6ZWC - chains B and F of the 3 polymer chains in the assembly; structure by X-ray diffraction, 2.04 A resolution.

== Chain B ==
Molecule: Tubulin beta-2B chain
Organism: Bos taurus
Reference sequence: Q6B856 (TBB2B_BOVIN); the author numbering skips numbers that UniProt does not, so the offset changes along the chain: 1-42 = UniProt 1-42; 45-360 = UniProt 43-358; 369-455 = UniProt 359-445
Sequence (445 residues; each row starts with the number of its first residue; note: 10 numbers in that range are skipped by the numbering (no residue carries them; nothing is unmodelled there)):
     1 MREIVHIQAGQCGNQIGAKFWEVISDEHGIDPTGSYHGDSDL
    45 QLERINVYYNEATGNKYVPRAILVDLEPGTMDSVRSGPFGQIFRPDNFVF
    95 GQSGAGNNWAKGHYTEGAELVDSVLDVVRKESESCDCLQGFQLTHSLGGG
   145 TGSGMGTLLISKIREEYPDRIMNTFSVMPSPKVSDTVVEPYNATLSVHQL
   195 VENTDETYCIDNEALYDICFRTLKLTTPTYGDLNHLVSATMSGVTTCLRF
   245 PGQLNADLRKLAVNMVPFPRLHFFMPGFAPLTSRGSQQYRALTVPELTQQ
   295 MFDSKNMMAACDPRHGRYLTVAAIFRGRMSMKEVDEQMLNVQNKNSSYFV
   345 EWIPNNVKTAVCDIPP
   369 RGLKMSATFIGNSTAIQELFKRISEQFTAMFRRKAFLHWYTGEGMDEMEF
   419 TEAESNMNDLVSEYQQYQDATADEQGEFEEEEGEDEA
Disordered / not traced: 442-455
Small-molecule neighbours:
  - GDP (guanosine-5'-diphosphate): Gly-10, Gln-11, Cys-12, Gln-15, Ile-16, Asp-69, Ala-99, Asn-101, Ser-140, Gly-142, Gly-143, Gly-144, Thr-145, Gly-146, Val-171, Pro-173, Val-177, Glu-183, Asn-206, Leu-209, Tyr-224, Leu-227, Asn-228, Val-231
  - QRQ (2-[2-(3,4,5-trimethoxyphenyl)ethyl]-1,3-benzothiazole): Val-238, Cys-241, Leu-242, Leu-248, Ala-250, Asp-251, Lys-254, Leu-255, Asn-258, Met-259, Thr-314, Val-315, Ala-316, Ala-317, Ile-318, Asn-349, Asn-350, Val-351, Lys-352, Thr-353, Ala-354, Ile-378
Swiss-Prot annotation at these positions:
  - motif: Met-1 to Ile-4 (MREI motif)
  - binding site (GTP): Gln-11, Glu-71, Ser-140, Gly-144, Thr-145, Gly-146, Asn-206, Asn-228
  - binding site (Mg(2+)): Glu-71
  - modified residue: Ser-40 (Phosphoserine), Thr-57 (Phosphothreonine), Lys-60 (N6-acetyllysine), Ser-174 (Phosphoserine), Thr-287 (Phosphothreonine), Thr-292 (Phosphothreonine), Arg-320 (Omega-N-methylarginine), Glu-448 (5-glutamyl polyglutamate)
  - cross-link (Glycyl lysine isopeptide (Lys-Gly)): Lys-60 (interchain with G-Cter in ubiquitin), Lys-326 (interchain with G-Cter in ubiquitin)

== Chain F ==
Molecule: Designed Ankyrin Repeat Protein (DARPIN) D1
Organism: synthetic construct
Notes: antibody fragment or engineered binder
Sequence (169 residues; numbered 1 to 169; the number before each row is that of its first residue):
     1 MRGSHHHHHHGSDLGKKLLEAARAGQDDEVRILMANGADVNATDASGLTP
    51 LHLAATYGHLEIVEVLLKHGADVNAIDIMGSTPLHLAALIGHLEIVEVLL
   101 KHGADVNAVDTWGDTPLHLAAIMGHLEIVEVLLKHGADVNAQDKFGKTAF
   151 DISIDNGNEDLAEILQKLN
Disordered / not traced: 1-12, 168-169

== Chain B / chain F interface ==
Contacting residue pairs (31):
  Pro-175(B) with Met-123(F)
  Lys-176(B) with Asn-158(F); Asp-160(F), salt bridge
  Val-181(B) with Ile-90(F); Met-123(F), hydrophobic; His-125(F)
  Arg-215(B) with Glu-159(F), salt bridge; Asp-160(F), salt bridge; Glu-163(F), salt bridge
  Arg-390(B) with Asn-156(F)
  Glu-393(B) with Ile-122(F); Ile-152(F); Asn-156(F)
  Gln-394(B) with Ile-122(F); Met-123(F)
  Ala-397(B) with Leu-89(F)
  Met-398(B) with Leu-89(F), hydrophobic; Ile-90(F), hydrophobic
  Arg-400(B) with Trp-112(F); Asp-114(F), salt bridge; Lys-144(F)
  Arg-401(B) with Leu-86(F); Asp-110(F), salt bridge; Trp-112(F); Asp-114(F), salt bridge; Leu-119(F)
  Phe-404(B) with Thr-56(F); Tyr-57(F), hydrophobic; Ile-90(F), hydrophobic
  His-406(B) with Arg-23(F); Tyr-57(F), hydrogen bond
Other interface residues (no listed pair), chain B (17 interface residues in all): Pro-184, Tyr-210, Asp-211, Ala-403
Other interface residues (no listed pair), chain F (22 interface residues in all): Ser-81, Gly-124

== In short ==
The interface between chain B and chain F involves 17 residues on one side and 22 on the other; the contacts
include 1 hydrogen bond and 7 salt bridges. Among the polar pairs are Lys-176(B)/Asp-160(F),
Arg-215(B)/Glu-159(F) and Arg-215(B)/Asp-160(F).
Here chain B is Tubulin beta-2B chain (Bos taurus) and chain F is Designed Ankyrin Repeat Protein (DARPIN) D1
(synthetic construct). Entry 6ZWC (Z-SBTub2 photoswitch bound to tubulin-DARPin D1 complex) was determined by
X-ray diffraction together with 6ZWB from the same study.
